Entry 1O95 (X-ray diffraction, 3.70 A resolution); this record covers chains A and B of the 6 polymer chains in the assembly.

# Chain A (and B)
Molecule: Trimethylamine dehydrogenase
From: Methylophilus methylotrophus
Notes: EC 1.5.99.7; chain B of this document is another copy of the same molecule, construct and numbering; everything in this record applies to it too
UniProt: P16099 (DHTM_METME); numbering as in UniProt (aligned over 1-729)
Sequence (729 residues; row label = number of the first residue in the row):
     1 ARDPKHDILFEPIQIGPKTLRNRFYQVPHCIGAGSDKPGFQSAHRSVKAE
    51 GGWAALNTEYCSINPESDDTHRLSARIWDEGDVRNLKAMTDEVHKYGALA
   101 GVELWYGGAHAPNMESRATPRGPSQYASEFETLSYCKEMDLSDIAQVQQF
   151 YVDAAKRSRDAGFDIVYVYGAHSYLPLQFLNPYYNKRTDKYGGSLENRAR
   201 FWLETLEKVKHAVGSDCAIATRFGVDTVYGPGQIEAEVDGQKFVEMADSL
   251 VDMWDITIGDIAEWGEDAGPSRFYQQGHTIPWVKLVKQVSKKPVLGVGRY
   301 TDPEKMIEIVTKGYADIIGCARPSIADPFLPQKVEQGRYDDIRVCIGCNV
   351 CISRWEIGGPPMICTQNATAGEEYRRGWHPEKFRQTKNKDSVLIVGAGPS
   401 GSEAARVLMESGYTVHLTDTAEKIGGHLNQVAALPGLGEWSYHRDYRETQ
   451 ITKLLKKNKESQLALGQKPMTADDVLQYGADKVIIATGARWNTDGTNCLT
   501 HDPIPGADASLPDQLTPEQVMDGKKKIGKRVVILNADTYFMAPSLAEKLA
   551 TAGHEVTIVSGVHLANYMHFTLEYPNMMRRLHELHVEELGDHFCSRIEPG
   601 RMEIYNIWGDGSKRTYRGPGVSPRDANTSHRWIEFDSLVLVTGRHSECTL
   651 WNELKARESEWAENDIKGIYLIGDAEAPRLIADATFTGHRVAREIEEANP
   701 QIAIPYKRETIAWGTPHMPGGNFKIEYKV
Covalent attachments: flavin mononucleotide (FMN) linked to C30
Bound ions: 4Fe-4S cluster Fe: C345, C348, C351, C364
Ligand contacts:
  - ADP (adenosine-5'-diphosphate): V395, G396, A397, G398, P399, S400, T418, D419, T420, A421, G425, G426, H427, P469, M470, A486, T487, G488, A489, L650, G673, D674, A684
  - FMN (flavin mononucleotide): V27, P28, H29, E59, Y60, E103, Y169, H172, R222, T257, W264, D267, A268, V297, G298, R299, G319, C320, A321, R322, P323, I325, C351, I352
  - 4Fe-4S cluster (SF4): R322, I325, A326, C345, I346, G347, C348, N349, V350, C351, C364, T365, Q366

# Interface between chain A and chain B
Contacting residue pairs (232):
  D36(A) - T710(B)
  D36(A) - I711(B)
  P38(A) - I711(B)
  G39(A) - W713(B)
  A43(A) - I725(B)  hydrophobic
  A43(A) - Y727(B)
  S46(A) - I725(B)
  V47(A) - Y727(B)
  E66(A) - I702(B)
  H71(A) - I357(B)
  H71(A) - G358(B)
  H71(A) - P360(B)
  R76(A) - R708(B)
  W78(A) - Y706(B)
  W78(A) - R708(B)
  D79(A) - R708(B)  salt bridge
  D82(A) - R708(B)  salt bridge
  R84(A) - A712(B)
  R84(A) - W713(B)
  N85(A) - I711(B)  hydrogen bond (side chain-backbone)
  N85(A) - A712(B)
  N85(A) - W713(B)  hydrogen bond (side chain-backbone)
  A88(A) - W713(B)
  E92(A) - I725(B)
  M114(A) - R354(B)  hydrogen bond (backbone-side chain)
  M114(A) - P361(B)
  E115(A) - P361(B)
  E115(A) - R375(B)  hydrogen bond (backbone-side chain)
  E115(A) - Y706(B)  hydrogen bond
  S116(A) - R376(B)  hydrogen bond (backbone-side chain)
  S116(A) - Y706(B)
  R117(A) - I363(B)
  R117(A) - E372(B)  salt bridge
  R117(A) - R375(B)
  R117(A) - R679(B)  hydrogen bond (backbone-side chain)
  R117(A) - D683(B)  salt bridge
  R117(A) - F686(B)
  A118(A) - R679(B)
  T119(A) - E676(B)  hydrogen bond
  T119(A) - A677(B)
  T119(A) - R679(B)  hydrogen bond
  R121(A) - I702(B)
  Q125(A) - H645(B)
  Q125(A) - S646(B)  hydrogen bond (side chain-backbone)
  Q125(A) - E676(B)
  Q125(A) - A677(B)
  Q125(A) - P678(B)
  Y126(A) - H501(B)
  A127(A) - C498(B)
  A127(A) - H501(B)  hydrogen bond (backbone-side chain)
  S128(A) - C498(B)
  E129(A) - C498(B)
  E129(A) - H501(B)  salt bridge
  T132(A) - T538(B)  hydrogen bond
  L133(A) - D537(B)
  L133(A) - T538(B)
  L133(A) - Y567(B)  hydrophobic
  Y135(A) - G643(B)
  Y135(A) - R644(B)  hydrogen bond (side chain-backbone)
  Y135(A) - A677(B)
  Y135(A) - P678(B)  hydrophobic
  K137(A) - E676(B)
  D140(A) - K655(B)
  Y183(A) - L499(B)  hydrogen bond (side chain-backbone)
  Y183(A) - H501(B)
  K186(A) - H501(B)
  K186(A) - D502(B)  salt bridge
  V228(A) - R614(B)
  P231(A) - G620(B)
  P231(A) - V621(B)
  E235(A) - P619(B)
  E235(A) - G620(B)  hydrogen bond (side chain-backbone)
  E235(A) - V621(B)
  E237(A) - Y616(B)
  E237(A) - P619(B)
  V238(A) - P619(B)  hydrophobic
  I258(A) - R614(B)
  E266(A) - R614(B)  salt bridge
  E266(A) - R624(B)  salt bridge
  Y274(A) - R614(B)  hydrogen bond
  Y274(A) - R624(B)
  H278(A) - R614(B)  hydrogen bond
  P281(A) - Y616(B)  hydrophobic
  W282(A) - R614(B)
  W282(A) - T615(B)
  W282(A) - Y616(B)
  L285(A) - Y616(B)  hydrophobic
  R354(A) - M114(B)  hydrogen bond (side chain-backbone)
  I357(A) - H71(B)
  I357(A) - M114(B)  hydrophobic
  G358(A) - H71(B)
  G358(A) - G358(B)
  P360(A) - H71(B)
  P360(A) - M114(B)  hydrophobic
  I363(A) - R117(B)
  E372(A) - R117(B)  salt bridge
  E373(A) - Y727(B)
  Y374(A) - F723(B)  hydrogen bond (side chain-backbone)
  Y374(A) - K724(B)
  R375(A) - E115(B)  hydrogen bond (side chain-backbone)
  R375(A) - R117(B)
  R376(A) - S116(B)  hydrogen bond (side chain-backbone)
  R376(A) - R117(B)
  G377(A) - Y727(B)
  G377(A) - K728(B)  hydrogen bond (backbone-backbone)
  K382(A) - K728(B)
  K382(A) - V729(B)
  R384(A) - K728(B)
  R384(A) - V729(B)  hydrogen bond (side chain-backbone)
  C498(A) - A127(B)
  C498(A) - S128(B)
  C498(A) - E129(B)
  L499(A) - Y183(B)  hydrogen bond (backbone-side chain)
  T500(A) - Y183(B)
  H501(A) - A127(B)
  H501(A) - E129(B)  salt bridge
  H501(A) - Y183(B)
  H501(A) - Y184(B)
  H501(A) - K186(B)
  D502(A) - K186(B)  salt bridge
  T538(A) - T132(B)  hydrogen bond
  T538(A) - L133(B)
  Y567(A) - L133(B)  hydrophobic
  P575(A) - W608(B)  hydrophobic
  N576(A) - S612(B)
  N576(A) - R624(B)  hydrogen bond
  M578(A) - W608(B)  hydrophobic
  R579(A) - W608(B)
  R579(A) - D610(B)
  R579(A) - G611(B)
  R579(A) - S612(B)
  R579(A) - R624(B)
  R580(A) - S612(B)  hydrogen bond
  R580(A) - K613(B)
  H582(A) - N606(B)
  H582(A) - W608(B)
  H582(A) - G609(B)
  E583(A) - G611(B)
  E583(A) - S612(B)  hydrogen bond
  W608(A) - E263(B)
  W608(A) - Y574(B)  hydrophobic
  W608(A) - P575(B)  hydrophobic
  W608(A) - M578(B)  hydrophobic
  W608(A) - R579(B)
  W608(A) - H582(B)
  G609(A) - H582(B)
  D610(A) - R579(B)
  G611(A) - R579(B)
  G611(A) - E583(B)
  S612(A) - R580(B)  hydrogen bond
  S612(A) - E583(B)  hydrogen bond (backbone-side chain)
  R614(A) - E266(B)  salt bridge
  R614(A) - Y274(B)  hydrogen bond
  R614(A) - H278(B)  hydrogen bond
  R614(A) - W282(B)
  T615(A) - W282(B)
  Y616(A) - E237(B)  hydrogen bond
  Y616(A) - W282(B)
  Y616(A) - L285(B)
  P619(A) - E235(B)
  P619(A) - E237(B)
  P619(A) - V238(B)  hydrophobic
  G620(A) - P231(B)
  G620(A) - E235(B)  hydrogen bond (backbone-side chain)
  P623(A) - V228(B)
  R624(A) - E266(B)  salt bridge
  R624(A) - N576(B)  hydrogen bond
  R624(A) - R579(B)
  G643(A) - Y135(B)
  R644(A) - Y135(B)  hydrogen bond (backbone-side chain)
  H645(A) - Q125(B)
  S646(A) - Q125(B)  hydrogen bond
  E676(A) - T119(B)  hydrogen bond
  E676(A) - K137(B)
  A677(A) - Q125(B)
  A677(A) - C136(B)
  P678(A) - Q125(B)
  P678(A) - Y135(B)
  R679(A) - R117(B)  hydrogen bond (side chain-backbone)
  R679(A) - T119(B)  hydrogen bond
  D683(A) - R117(B)  salt bridge
  F686(A) - R117(B)
  I702(A) - R121(B)
  I704(A) - K728(B)
  Y706(A) - W78(B)
  Y706(A) - E115(B)  hydrogen bond
  Y706(A) - S116(B)
  K707(A) - N722(B)  hydrogen bond (side chain-backbone)
  K707(A) - K724(B)  hydrogen bond (side chain-backbone)
  K707(A) - E726(B)  salt bridge
  R708(A) - R76(B)
  R708(A) - W78(B)
  R708(A) - D79(B)  salt bridge
  R708(A) - D82(B)  salt bridge
  R708(A) - H717(B)
  E709(A) - I711(B)
  T710(A) - D36(B)
  T710(A) - I711(B)
  T710(A) - H717(B)
  I711(A) - D36(B)
  I711(A) - P38(B)
  I711(A) - N85(B)  hydrogen bond (backbone-side chain)
  I711(A) - I711(B)  hydrophobic
  A712(A) - R84(B)
  A712(A) - N85(B)
  A712(A) - P716(B)
  W713(A) - G39(B)
  W713(A) - R84(B)
  W713(A) - N85(B)  hydrogen bond (backbone-side chain)
  W713(A) - A88(B)
  W713(A) - Y374(B)  hydrophobic
  T715(A) - T715(B)
  P716(A) - A712(B)
  H717(A) - R708(B)
  H717(A) - T710(B)
  N722(A) - K707(B)  hydrogen bond (backbone-side chain)
  F723(A) - Y374(B)  hydrogen bond (backbone-side chain)
  K724(A) - K707(B)  hydrogen bond (backbone-side chain)
  I725(A) - A43(B)  hydrophobic
  E726(A) - K707(B)  salt bridge
  Y727(A) - A43(B)
  Y727(A) - V47(B)
  Y727(A) - E373(B)
  Y727(A) - G377(B)
  Y727(A) - W378(B)
  K728(A) - G377(B)  hydrogen bond (backbone-backbone)
  K728(A) - R384(B)
  K728(A) - I704(B)
  V729(A) - K382(B)
  V729(A) - F383(B)
  V729(A) - R384(B)  hydrogen bond (backbone-side chain)
  V729(A) - Q385(B)
Also at the interface, not in a pair above, chain A (142 interface residues in all): K37, S42, P65, T70, C136, Q146, Y184, Y229, G230, E263, P361, A368, A370, W378, H379, F383, A536, D537, Y539, H563, Y574, K613, V621, S622, S629
Also at the interface, not in a pair above, chain B (147 interface residues in all): S35, S42, S46, E66, T70, E92, A118, Y126, Y229, G230, I258, T279, P281, A368, A370, H379, T500, Y539, H563, D591, G618, S622, P623, S629, A682, R693, N699, E709

# In short
The interface between chain A and chain B involves 142 residues on one side and 147 on the other, with 50
hydrogen bonds and 18 salt bridges. Polar pairs include D79(A)-R708(B), D82(A)-R708(B) and R117(A)-E372(B).
Ligands of chain A: ADP and 4Fe-4S cluster.
Both chains are Trimethylamine dehydrogenase (Methylophilus methylotrophus). Entry 1O95 (Ternary complex
between trimethylamine dehydrogenase and electron transferring flavoprotein) was determined by X-ray
diffraction together with 1O96 and 1O97 from the same study.
